Entry 2ZWK (X-ray diffraction, 3.10 A resolution); this record covers chains A and B.

== Chain A ==
Protein: Intimin
Organism: Escherichia coli
Notes: fragment: D2-D3 domain
UniProtKB: P43261 (EAE_ECO57); residues 6-188 here correspond to UniProt positions 752-934 (UniProt number = residue number + 746)
Chain sequence (184 residues; each row starts with the number of its first residue):
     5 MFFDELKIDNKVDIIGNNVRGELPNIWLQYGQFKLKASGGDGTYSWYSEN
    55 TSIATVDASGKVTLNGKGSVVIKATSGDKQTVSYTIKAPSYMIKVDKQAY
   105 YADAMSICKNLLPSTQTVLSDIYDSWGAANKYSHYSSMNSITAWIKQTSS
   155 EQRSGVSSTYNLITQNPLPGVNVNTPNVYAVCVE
Not modelled in the structure: 5
Differences from the reference sequence: initiating methionine (5)
Cystine bridges: C112-C186
Curated features (UniProtKB/Swiss-Prot):
  - site (Implicated in intimin receptor Tir-binding): I145, W148, T152, V160, S162, T163, Q169, N181, Y183, V187

== Chain B ==
Protein: Putative translocated intimin receptor protein (Translocated intimin receptor Tir)
Organism: Escherichia coli
Notes: fragment: IBD domain
UniProtKB: Q7DB77 (Q7DB77_ECO57); residues 6-68 here correspond to UniProt positions 274-336 (UniProt number = residue number + 268)
Chain sequence (72 residues; numbered 5 to 76; the number before each row is that of its first residue):
     5 MATETATRDQLTKEAFQNPDNQKVNIDELGNAIPSGVLKDDVVANIEEQA
    55 KAAGEEAKQQAIENLEHHHHHH
Not modelled in the structure: 5, 69-76
Differences from the reference sequence: initiating methionine (5); expression tag (69-76)

== How chain A and chain B interact ==
Contacting residue pairs - 27 pairs, chain A then chain B:
  S144(A) - E32(B)  hydrogen bond (side chain-backbone)
  S144(A) - L33(B)
  S144(A) - G34(B)  hydrogen bond (side chain-backbone)
  T146(A) - G34(B)
  R157(A) - D44(B)
  R157(A) - D45(B)
  S158(A) - K27(B)
  S158(A) - K43(B)
  S158(A) - D44(B)  hydrogen bond (backbone-backbone)
  S158(A) - D45(B)  hydrogen bond
  G159(A) - K27(B)  hydrogen bond (backbone-side chain)
  G159(A) - D44(B)
  V160(A) - K27(B)
  N165(A) - G34(B)
  N170(A) - G34(B)  hydrogen bond (side chain-backbone)
  L172(A) - G34(B)
  G174(A) - V28(B)
  V175(A) - V28(B)
  N176(A) - K27(B)
  N176(A) - V28(B)  hydrogen bond (backbone-backbone)
  N176(A) - N29(B)  hydrogen bond
  T179(A) - N29(B)
  T179(A) - I30(B)  hydrogen bond (side chain-backbone)
  P180(A) - I30(B)
  N181(A) - I30(B)
  N181(A) - D31(B)
  N181(A) - E32(B)  hydrogen bond (side chain-backbone)
Other interface residues (no listed pair), chain A (18 interface residues in all): P173, V177, V182
Other interface residues (no listed pair), chain B (13 interface residues in all): N35, A36

== Summary ==
The interface between chain A and chain B involves 18 residues on one side and 13 on the other; the contacts
include 10 hydrogen bonds. Polar contacts include S144(A)-E32(B), S144(A)-G34(B) and S158(A)-D45(B).
Here chain A is Intimin and chain B is Putative translocated intimin receptor protein (Translocated intimin
receptor Tir), both from Escherichia coli. Entry 2ZWK (Crystal structure of intimin-Tir90 complex) was
determined by X-ray diffraction.
